Entry 8ECC (X-ray diffraction, 2.44 A resolution); this record covers chains A and C of the 6 polymer chains in the assembly.

== Chain A (and C) ==
Molecule: Cyclic GMP-AMP synthase
From: Mus musculus
Notes: EC 2.7.7.86; chain C of this document is another copy of the same molecule, construct and numbering; everything in this record applies to it too
UniProt: Q8C6L5 (CGAS_MOUSE); residue numbers follow UniProt; this construct covers 147-507
Chain sequence (364 residues; each row starts with the number of its first residue):
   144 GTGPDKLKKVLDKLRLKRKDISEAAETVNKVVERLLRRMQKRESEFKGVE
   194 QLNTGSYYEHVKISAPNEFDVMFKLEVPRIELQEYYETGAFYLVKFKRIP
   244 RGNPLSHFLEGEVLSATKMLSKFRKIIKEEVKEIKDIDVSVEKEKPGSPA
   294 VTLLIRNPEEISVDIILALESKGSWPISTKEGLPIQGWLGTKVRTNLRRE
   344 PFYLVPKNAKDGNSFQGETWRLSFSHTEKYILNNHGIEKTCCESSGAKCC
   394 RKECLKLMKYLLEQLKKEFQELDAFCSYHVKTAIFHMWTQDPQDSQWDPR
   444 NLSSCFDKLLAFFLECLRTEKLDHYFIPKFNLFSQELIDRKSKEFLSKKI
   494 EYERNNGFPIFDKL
Not modelled in the structure: 144-148, 239-244, 353-358, 507 (chain C: 144-148, 240-245, 253-255, 353-358, 507)
Sequence notes: expression tag (144-146)
Bound ions: Mg2+: Ser-199, Glu-211, Asp-213 (together with ATP); Zn2+: His-378, Cys-384, Cys-385, Cys-392
Residues lining bound ligands: ATP (adenosine-5'-triphosphate): Gly-198, Ser-199, Glu-202, Lys-205, Glu-211, Asp-213, Arg-364, Ser-368, Glu-371, Lys-402, Glu-406, Ser-420, Tyr-421, Lys-424, His-467
Swiss-Prot annotation at these positions:
  - region: Lys-372 to Lys-395 (DNA-binding)
  - motif: Leu-154 to Leu-159 (Nuclear export signal), Asp-281 to Ser-291 (Nuclear localization signal)
  - binding site (GTP): Thr-197, Asp-307, Arg-364 to Glu-371
  - binding site (ATP): Ser-199, Glu-371, Lys-402, Ser-420 to Lys-424
  - binding site (Mg(2+)): Glu-211, Asp-213, Asp-307
  - binding site (2',3'-cGAMP): Asp-213, Gly-290, Asp-307, Lys-350, Arg-364 to Ser-366
  - binding site (Zn(2+)): His-378, Cys-384, Cys-385, Cys-392
  - site: Arg-241 (Arginine-anchor), Asp-307, Ile-308 (Cleavage)
  - modified residue: Lys-156 (N6-lactoyllysine), Glu-176 (PolyADP-ribosyl glutamic acid), Ser-199 (Phosphoserine), Tyr-201 (Phosphotyrosine), Glu-272 (5-glutamyl polyglutamate), Ser-291 (Phosphoserine), Glu-302 (5-glutamyl glutamate), Lys-372 (N6-acetyllysine), Lys-382 (N6-acetyllysine), Lys-402 (N6-acetyllysine), Ser-420 (Phosphoserine), Lys-491 (N6-methyllysine)
  - lipidation (S-palmitoyl cysteine): Cys-392, Cys-393, Cys-459
  - cross-link (Glycyl lysine isopeptide (Lys-Gly)): Lys-217 (interchain with G-Cter in SUMO), Lys-271 (interchain with G-Cter in ubiquitin), Lys-335 (interchain with G-Cter in SUMO), Lys-372 (interchain with G-Cter in SUMO), Lys-382 (interchain with G-Cter in SUMO), Lys-399 (interchain with G-Cter in ubiquitin), Lys-402 (interchain with G-Cter in ubiquitin), Lys-409 (interchain with G-Cter in ubiquitin), Lys-410 (interchain with G-Cter in ubiquitin), Lys-464 (interchain with G-Cter in SUMO)
  - mutagenesis: Lys-156 (K156Q: Mimics lactylation; knockin mice show higher mortality following HSV-1 infection), Asn-172 (N172K: Induces alteration of the DNA-binding surface and leads to decreased synthesis of cyclic GMP-AMP (cGAMP); when associated with L-180), Glu-176 (E176A: Abolished poly-ADP-ribosylation by PARP1, stimulating interferon production in knockin mice), Arg-180 (R180L: Induces alteration of the DNA-binding surface and leads to decreased synthesis of cyclic GMP-AMP (cGAMP); when associated with K-182), Gly-198 (G198A: Abolishes stimulation of interferon production; when associated with A-199), Ser-199 (S199A: Abolishes stimulation of interferon production; when associated with A-199), Tyr-201 (Y201E: Phosphomimetic mutant; reduced translocation to the nucleus following treatment with etoposide), Glu-211 to Asp-213 (Abolished nucleotidyltransferase activity. Does not affect nuclear localization and tethering to chromatin), Glu-211 (E211A: Abolishes ability to promote type-I interferon production), Asp-213 (D213A: Abolishes ability to promote type-I interferon production), Lys-217 (K217R: Reduced sumoylation), Arg-222 (R222E: Impaired tethering to chromatin, leading to constitutive activation in the absence of DNA), 31 further mutagenesis entries in UniProt

== Interface between chain A and chain C ==
Residue-residue contacts (36; chain A residue first):
  Gln-329(A) / Thr-383(C)
  Gln-329(A) / Ser-388(C)
  Gly-330(A) / Ser-388(C)
  Leu-332(A) / Lys-382(C)
  Gly-333(A) / Thr-383(C)
  Gly-333(A) / Glu-386(C)
  Thr-334(A) / Glu-386(C)  hydrogen bond (backbone-side chain)
  Thr-334(A) / Ser-387(C)
  Lys-335(A) / Asn-376(C)
  Lys-335(A) / Asn-377(C)
  Lys-335(A) / Glu-386(C)  salt bridge
  Asn-376(A) / Lys-335(C)
  Asn-377(A) / Lys-335(C)
  Asn-377(A) / Lys-382(C)  hydrogen bond (backbone-side chain)
  Gly-379(A) / Lys-382(C)  hydrogen bond (backbone-side chain)
  Ile-380(A) / Ile-380(C)
  Ile-380(A) / Glu-381(C)
  Ile-380(A) / Lys-382(C)  hydrogen bond (backbone-backbone)
  Ile-380(A) / Thr-383(C)
  Glu-381(A) / Ile-380(C)
  Glu-381(A) / Gln-436(C)
  Lys-382(A) / Leu-332(C)
  Lys-382(A) / Asn-377(C)  hydrogen bond (side chain-backbone)
  Lys-382(A) / Gly-379(C)  hydrogen bond (side chain-backbone)
  Lys-382(A) / Ile-380(C)  hydrogen bond (backbone-backbone)
  Lys-382(A) / Lys-382(C)
  Thr-383(A) / Gln-329(C)
  Thr-383(A) / Gly-333(C)
  Thr-383(A) / Ile-380(C)
  Glu-386(A) / Gly-333(C)
  Glu-386(A) / Thr-334(C)  hydrogen bond (side chain-backbone)
  Glu-386(A) / Lys-335(C)  salt bridge
  Ser-387(A) / Thr-334(C)
  Ser-388(A) / Gln-329(C)
  Ser-388(A) / Gly-330(C)
  Gln-436(A) / Glu-381(C)  hydrogen bond
Interface residues without a listed pair, chain A (19 interface residues in all): Trp-331, His-378
Interface residues without a listed pair, chain C (19 interface residues in all): Trp-331, His-378

== In short ==
The chain A/chain C interface involves 19 residues from each chain, with 9 hydrogen bonds and 2 salt bridges.
Polar pairs include Lys-335(A)/Glu-386(C), Thr-334(A)/Glu-386(C) and Asn-377(A)/Lys-382(C). Bound to chain A:
ATP.
Both chains are Cyclic GMP-AMP synthase (Mus musculus). Entry 8ECC (Structure of Ternary Complex of cGAS with
dsDNA and Bound 5-pppI(2,5)pA) was determined by X-ray diffraction.
